PDB entry 4JO7 | X-ray diffraction, 1.75 A resolution | chains B and A of the 4 polymer chains in the assembly

Chain B:
Protein: Nucleoporin p54
Source organism: Homo sapiens
Reference sequence: Q7Z3B4 (NUP54_HUMAN); residue numbers follow UniProt; this construct covers 453-491
Sequence (40 residues; row label = number of the first residue in the row):
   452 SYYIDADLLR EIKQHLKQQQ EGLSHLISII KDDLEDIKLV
Sequence notes: expression tag (452)

Chain A:
Protein: Nucleoporin p58/p45
Source organism: Homo sapiens
Reference sequence: Q9BVL2 (NUPL1_HUMAN); residues 329-416 here correspond to UniProt positions 341-428 (UniProt number = residue number + 12)
Sequence (89 residues; numbered 328 to 416; the number before each row is that of its first residue):
   328 SAPADYFRIL VQQFEVQLQQ YRQQIEELEN HLATQANNSH ITPQDLSMAM QKIYQTFVAL
   388 AAQLQSIHEN VKVLKEQYLG YRKMFLGDA
Not modelled in the structure: 363-365, 416
Sequence notes: expression tag (328)
Modified residues: Mse375 (selenomethionine; parent Met); Mse377 (selenomethionine; parent Met); Mse411 (selenomethionine; parent Met)

How chain B and chain A interact:
Residue-residue contacts - 46 pairs, chain B then chain A:
  Y453(B) with S366(A), hydrogen bond
  L459(B) with L355(A), hydrophobic; L359(A), hydrophobic
  E462(B) with L355(A)
  I463(B) with Mse377(A), hydrophobic
  H466(B) with Y348(A); Q351(A), hydrogen bond; I352(A)
  L467(B) with I352(A), hydrophobic; F384(A)
  Q469(B) with Q344(A); Y348(A), hydrogen bond
  Q470(B) with F341(A); Q344(A); L345(A); Y348(A); Y381(A), hydrogen bond; F384(A)
  Q471(B) with F384(A)
  L474(B) with F341(A), hydrophobic; F384(A), hydrophobic; L387(A), hydrophobic; A388(A), hydrophobic; L391(A)
  H476(B) with Y333(A), hydrogen bond; L337(A)
  L477(B) with F334(A); L337(A), hydrophobic
  I478(B) with L391(A), hydrophobic
  I480(B) with P330(A); Y333(A), hydrophobic; F334(A), hydrophobic; L337(A), hydrophobic
  I481(B) with L391(A); I394(A), hydrophobic; H395(A)
  D484(B) with H395(A), salt bridge; V398(A)
  I488(B) with K402(A); Y405(A), hydrophobic
  K489(B) with Y405(A); R409(A), hydrogen bond (backbone-side chain)
  L490(B) with Y405(A); Y408(A), hydrophobic; R409(A), hydrogen bond (backbone-side chain)
  V491(B) with R409(A)
Interface residues without a listed pair, chain B (22 interface residues in all): G473, L485
Interface residues without a listed pair, chain A (29 interface residues in all): V338, Q362, I380

In short:
Chain B and chain A form an interface of 22 and 29 residues respectively, with 7 hydrogen bonds and 1 salt
bridge. Polar pairs include D484(B)-H395(A), Y453(B)-S366(A) and H466(B)-Q351(A).
Here chain B is Nucleoporin p54 and chain A is Nucleoporin p58/p45, both from Homo sapiens. Entry 4JO7
(Crystal structure of the human Nup49CCS2+3* Nup57CCS3* complex with 2:2 stoichiometry) was determined by
X-ray diffraction (same publication as 4JO9, 5CWS and 5CWW).
